Entry 7UWS (electron microscopy, 3.47 A resolution); this record covers chains C and H of the 20 polymer chains in the assembly.

[Chain C]
Molecule: Nucleoprotein
Organism: Vesicular stomatitis virus
UniProtKB: P03521 (NCAP_VSIVA); residue numbers follow UniProt; this construct covers 1-422
Chain sequence (422 residues; each row starts with the number of its first residue):
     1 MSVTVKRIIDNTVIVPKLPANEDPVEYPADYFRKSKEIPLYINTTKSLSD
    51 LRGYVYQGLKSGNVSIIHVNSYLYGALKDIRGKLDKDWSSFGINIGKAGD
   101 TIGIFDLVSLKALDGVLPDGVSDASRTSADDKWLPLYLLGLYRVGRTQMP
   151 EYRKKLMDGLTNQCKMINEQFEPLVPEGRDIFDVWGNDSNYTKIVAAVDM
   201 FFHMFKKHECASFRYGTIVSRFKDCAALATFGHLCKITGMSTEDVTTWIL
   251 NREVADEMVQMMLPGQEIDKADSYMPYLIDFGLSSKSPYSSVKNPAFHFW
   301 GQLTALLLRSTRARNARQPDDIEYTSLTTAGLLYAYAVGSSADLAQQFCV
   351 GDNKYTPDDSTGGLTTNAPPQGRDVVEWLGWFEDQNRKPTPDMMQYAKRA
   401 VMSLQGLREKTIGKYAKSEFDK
Unresolved in the structure: 343-372
Curated features (UniProtKB/Swiss-Prot):
  - binding site (RNA): Arg143, Tyr152, Lys206, Arg214, Lys286, Arg317, Arg408

[Chain H]
Molecule: 381-nt RNA strand
Organism: Vesicular stomatitis virus
Sequence (381 nucleotides; row label = number of the first residue in the row):
   101 UUUUUUUUUUUUUUUUUUUUUUUUUUUUUUUUUUUUUUUUUUUUUUUUUU
   151 UUUUUUUUUUUUUUUUUUUUUUUUUUUUUUUUUUUUUUUUUUUUUUUUUU
   201 UUUUUUUUUUUUUUUUUUUUUUUUUUUUUUUUUUUUUUUUUUUUUUUUUU
   251 UUUUUUUUUUUUUUUUUUUUUUUUUUUUUUUUUUUUUUUUUUUUUUUUUU
   301 UUUUUUUUUUUUUUUUUUUUUUUUUUUUUUUUUUUUUUUUUUUUUUUUUU
   351 UUUUUUUUUUUUUUUUUUUUUUUUUUUUUUUUUUUUUUUUUUUUUUUUUU
   401 UUUUUUUUUUUUUUUUUUUUUUUUUUUUUUUUUUUUUUUUUUUUUUUUUU
   451 UUUUUUUUUUUUUUUUUUUUUUUUUUUUUUU
Unresolved in the structure: 134-446

[Interface between chain C and chain H]
Pairs across the interface (37; chain C residue first):
  Arg143(C) with U129(H), salt bridge to the phosphate
  Arg146(C) with U124(H), hydrogen bond to the sugar
  Met149(C) with U127(H), sugar contact
  Tyr152(C) with U127(H), sugar contact; U129(H), hydrogen bond to the phosphate
  Lys155(C) with U129(H), salt bridge to the phosphate
  Gln163(C) with U130(H), base contact
  Lys206(C) with U131(H), sugar contact; U132(H), sugar contact
  Arg214(C) with U130(H), sugar contact; U131(H), sugar contact
  Tyr215(C) with U130(H), sugar contact
  Ile218(C) with U129(H), sugar contact
  Asp224(C) with U123(H), hydrogen bond to the sugar; U124(H), hydrogen bond to the sugar; U125(H), phosphate contact
  Cys225(C) with U125(H), phosphate contact
  Ala226(C) with U125(H), hydrogen bond to the phosphate; U126(H), phosphate contact
  Ile279(C) with U123(H), sugar contact
  Lys286(C) with U123(H), salt bridge to the phosphate; U124(H), phosphate contact
  Ser287(C) with U124(H), hydrogen bond to the phosphate
  Ser290(C) with U124(H), phosphate contact; U125(H), phosphate contact
  Ser291(C) with U125(H), hydrogen bond to the phosphate
  Val292(C) with U124(H), phosphate contact; U125(H), hydrogen bond to the phosphate
  His298(C) with U125(H), phosphate contact; U126(H), salt bridge to the phosphate
  Arg312(C) with U126(H), salt bridge to the phosphate
  Asn315(C) with U126(H), sugar contact; U128(H), phosphate contact
  Ala316(C) with U126(H), phosphate contact
  Arg317(C) with U125(H), base contact
  Arg408(C) with U127(H), hydrogen bond to the base; U128(H), salt bridge to the phosphate
Also at the interface, not in a pair above, chain C (28 interface residues in all): Leu156, Ala211, Ser285

[Overview]
28 residues of chain C face 10 of chain H across their interface, with 9 hydrogen bonds and 6 salt bridges.
Among the polar pairs are Arg408(C)-U127(H), Arg146(C)-U124(H) and Asp224(C)-U123(H). From UniProt: 7
RNA-binding residues on chain C.
Here chain C is Nucleoprotein and chain H is a 381-nt RNA strand, both from Vesicular stomatitis virus. Entry
7UWS (Atomic model of the partial VSV nucleocapsid) was determined by electron microscopy.
